Entry 2VUS (X-ray diffraction, 2.60 A resolution); this record covers chains A and I.

== Chain A ==
Name: Nitrogen metabolite repression regulator nmra
Organism: Emericella nidulans (strain FGSC A4 / ATCC 38163 / CBS 112.46 / NRRL 194 / M139)
Reference sequence: O59919 (O59919_EMENI); numbering as in UniProt (aligned over 1-352)
Sequence (352 residues; row label = number of the first residue in the row):
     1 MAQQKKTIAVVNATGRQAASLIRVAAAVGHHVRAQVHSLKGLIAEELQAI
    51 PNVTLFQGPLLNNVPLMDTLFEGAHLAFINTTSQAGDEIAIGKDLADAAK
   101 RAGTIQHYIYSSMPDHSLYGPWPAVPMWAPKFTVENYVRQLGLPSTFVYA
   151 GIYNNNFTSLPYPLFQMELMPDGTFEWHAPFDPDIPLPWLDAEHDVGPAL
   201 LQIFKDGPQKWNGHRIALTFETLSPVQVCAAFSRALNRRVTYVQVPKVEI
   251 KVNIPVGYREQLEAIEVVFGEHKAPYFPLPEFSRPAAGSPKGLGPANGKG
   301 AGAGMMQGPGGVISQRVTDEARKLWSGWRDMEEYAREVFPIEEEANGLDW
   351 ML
Unresolved in the structure: 1-2, 284-315
Differences from the reference sequence: conflict Arg-238 (Leu in O59919)

== Chain I ==
Name: Nitrogen regulatory protein area
Organism: Emericella nidulans (strain FGSC A4 / ATCC 38163 / CBS 112.46 / NRRL 194 / M139)
Notes: fragment: zinc finger domain, residues 670-712
Reference sequence: P17429 (AREA_EMENI); residue numbers follow UniProt; this construct covers 670-712
Sequence (43 residues; each row starts with the number of its first residue):
   670 PTTCTNCFTQTTPLWRRNPEGQPLCNACGLFLKLHGVVRPLSL
Unresolved in the structure: 670
Ion coordination: Zn2+: Cys-673, Cys-676, Cys-694, Cys-697
Curated features (UniProtKB/Swiss-Prot):
  - zinc finger: Cys-673 to Cys-697 (GATA-type)

== Interface between chain A and chain I ==
Contacting residue pairs (28; chain A residue first):
  Arg-23(A) / Pro-709(I)
  Arg-23(A) / Ser-711(I)
  Val-24(A) / Phe-700(I)  hydrophobic
  Val-24(A) / Pro-709(I)  hydrophobic
  Ala-27(A) / Val-706(I)
  Ala-27(A) / Pro-709(I)  hydrophobic
  Val-28(A) / Phe-700(I)  hydrophobic
  Val-28(A) / His-704(I)
  Val-28(A) / Val-706(I)  hydrophobic
  Glu-46(A) / Leu-712(I)
  Glu-193(A) / Ser-711(I)  hydrogen bond
  His-194(A) / Ala-696(I)
  His-194(A) / Arg-708(I)
  Leu-201(A) / His-704(I)
  Lys-205(A) / His-704(I)
  Trp-325(A) / Ala-696(I)
  Trp-325(A) / Leu-699(I)  hydrophobic
  Ser-326(A) / Asn-695(I)  hydrogen bond (backbone-side chain)
  Ser-326(A) / Leu-699(I)
  Gly-327(A) / Asn-695(I)
  Gly-327(A) / Ala-696(I)
  Gly-327(A) / Leu-699(I)
  Glu-333(A) / Thr-678(I)  hydrogen bond
  Glu-333(A) / Thr-680(I)
  Arg-336(A) / Thr-680(I)
  Glu-337(A) / Thr-678(I)
  Glu-337(A) / Gln-679(I)  hydrogen bond (side chain-backbone)
  Glu-337(A) / Thr-680(I)  hydrogen bond
Interface residues without a listed pair, chain A (18 interface residues in all): Pro-198, Gln-202, Glu-332
Interface residues without a listed pair, chain I (16 interface residues in all): Phe-677, Leu-703, Leu-710

== Summary ==
Chain A and chain I form an interface of 18 and 16 residues respectively; the contacts include 5 hydrogen
bonds. Polar pairs include Glu-193(A)/Ser-711(I), Ser-326(A)/Asn-695(I) and Glu-333(A)/Thr-678(I). Cys-673(I),
Cys-676(I), Cys-694(I) and Cys-697(I) coordinate Zn2+.
Here chain A is Nitrogen metabolite repression regulator nmra and chain I is Nitrogen regulatory protein area,
both from Emericella nidulans (strain FGSC A4 / ATCC 38163 / CBS 112.46 / NRRL 194 / M139). Entry 2VUS
(Crystal structure of unliganded NmrA-AreA zinc finger complex) was determined by X-ray diffraction (same
publication as 2VUT and 2VUU).
